6P94 - chains A and D of the 5 polymer chains in the assembly; structure by X-ray diffraction, 2.09 A resolution.

[Chain A]
Name: DNA-(apurinic or apyrimidinic site) lyase
From: Homo sapiens
Notes: EC 3.1.-.-, 4.2.99.18
UniProtKB: P27695 (APEX1_HUMAN); residues 43-318 here = UniProt positions 43-318
Chain sequence (276 residues; numbered 43 to 318; the number before each row is that of its first residue):
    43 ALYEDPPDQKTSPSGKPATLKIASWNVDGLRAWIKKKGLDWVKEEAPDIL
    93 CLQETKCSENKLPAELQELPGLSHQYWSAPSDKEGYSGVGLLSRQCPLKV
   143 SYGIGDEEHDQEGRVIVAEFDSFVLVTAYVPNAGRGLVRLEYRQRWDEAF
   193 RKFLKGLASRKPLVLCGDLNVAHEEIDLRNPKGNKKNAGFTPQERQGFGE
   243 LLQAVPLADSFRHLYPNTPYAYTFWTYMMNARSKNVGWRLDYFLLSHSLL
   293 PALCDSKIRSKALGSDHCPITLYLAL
Differences from the reference sequence: conflict Ala-65 (Cys in P27695)
Metal / ion sites: Mg2+: Glu-96 (shared with 3DR_1(D) of chain D; 1 residue of chain P)
From the paper describing this entry:
  - conformationally variable residues: Trp-83
  - mutagenesis - K98A: unchanged growth
  - mutagenesis - F266A: increased growth
  - mutagenesis - R177A, D210N: decreased growth in response to MMS
  - mutagenesis - D70A: increased growth in response to bleomycin
  - mutagenesis - D70A: unchanged growth in response to paraquat
  - mutagenesis - D210N: decreased growth in response to oxidising agents

[Chain D]
Molecule: 11-nt DNA strand
Sequence (11 nucleotides; numbered 1 to 11; the number before each row is that of its first residue):
     1 XCGACGGATCC
Modified positions: 3DR (1',2'-dideoxyribofuranose-5'-phosphate) at position 1
Metal / ion sites: Mg2+: 3DR_1 (shared with Glu-96(A) of chain A; 1 residue of chain P)

[How chain A and chain D interact]
Pairs across the interface - 24 pairs, chain A then chain D:
  Asn-68(A) / 3DR_1(D)  phosphate contact
  Glu-96(A) / 3DR_1(D)  phosphate contact
  Tyr-171(A) / 3DR_1(D)  hydrogen bond to the phosphate
  Asn-174(A) / 3DR_1(D)  hydrogen bond to the sugar
  Arg-177(A) / DC2(D)  base contact
  Asp-210(A) / 3DR_1(D)  phosphate contact
  Asn-212(A) / 3DR_1(D)  hydrogen bond to the phosphate
  Asn-222(A) / DG3(D)  hydrogen bond to the phosphate
  Asn-226(A) / DC2(D)  sugar contact
  Asn-226(A) / DG3(D)  hydrogen bond to the phosphate
  Asn-229(A) / DC2(D)  base contact
  Ala-230(A) / 3DR_1(D)  sugar contact
  Gly-231(A) / 3DR_1(D)  sugar contact
  Phe-266(A) / 3DR_1(D)  sugar contact
  Phe-266(A) / DC2(D)  phosphate contact
  Thr-268(A) / DG3(D)  sugar contact
  Met-271(A) / DG3(D)  base contact
  Met-271(A) / DA4(D)  sugar contact
  Lys-276(A) / DA4(D)  salt bridge to the phosphate
  Val-278(A) / DG3(D)  phosphate contact
  Trp-280(A) / DC2(D)  sugar contact
  Trp-280(A) / DG3(D)  hydrogen bond to the phosphate
  Leu-282(A) / 3DR_1(D)  phosphate contact
  His-309(A) / 3DR_1(D)  salt bridge to the phosphate
Other interface residues (no listed pair), chain A (21 interface residues in all): Ala-273

[Summary]
21 residues of chain A and 4 residues of chain D are in contact; the contacts include 6 hydrogen bonds and 2
salt bridges. Polar contacts include Asn-174(A)/3DR_1(D), Tyr-171(A)/3DR_1(D) and Asn-212(A)/3DR_1(D). The
paper reports that R177A and D210N of chain A reduce growth in response to MMS; conformational variability at
Trp-83(A); 5 substitutions were tested in all.
Here chain A is DNA-(apurinic or apyrimidinic site) lyase (Homo sapiens) and chain D is an 11-nt DNA strand.
Entry 6P94 (Human APE1 C65A AP-endonuclease product complex) was determined by X-ray diffraction together with
6P93 from the same study.
